PDB entry 3L4B | X-ray diffraction, 3.45 A resolution | chains A and F of the 8 polymer chains in the assembly

Chain A (and F):
Molecule: TrkA K+ Channel protein TM1088A
Organism: Thermotoga maritima
Notes: chain F of this document is another copy of the same molecule, construct and numbering; everything in this record applies to it too
Sequence (143 residues; row label = number of the first residue in the row):
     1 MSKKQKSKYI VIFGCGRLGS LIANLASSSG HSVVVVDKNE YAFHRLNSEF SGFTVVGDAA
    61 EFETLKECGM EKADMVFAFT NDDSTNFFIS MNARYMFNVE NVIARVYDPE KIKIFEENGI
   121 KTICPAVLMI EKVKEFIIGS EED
Not modelled in the structure: 1-6, 138-143 (chain F: 1-7, 136-143)
Small-molecule neighbours: adenosine monophosphate (AMP): Gly14, Cys15, Gly16, Arg17, Leu18, Gly19, Asp37, Lys38, Asn39, Ala42, Gly57, Asp58, Ala59, Phe79, Thr80, Asn81, Thr85, Arg105

Chain A / chain F interface:
Contacting residue pairs (17):
  Leu18(A) - Met129(F)  hydrophobic
  Leu18(A) - Val133(F)
  Ile22(A) - Val133(F)
  Arg105(A) - Met129(F)
  Tyr107(A) - Arg17(F)
  Tyr107(A) - Arg105(F)
  Asp108(A) - Arg17(F)
  Pro109(A) - Arg17(F)
  Ile123(A) - Met129(F)
  Ile123(A) - Lys132(F)
  Pro125(A) - Pro125(F)  hydrophobic
  Pro125(A) - Met129(F)  hydrophobic
  Met129(A) - Ile123(F)  hydrophobic
  Met129(A) - Leu128(F)  hydrophobic
  Val133(A) - Phe77(F)  hydrophobic
  Phe136(A) - Met75(F)
  Ile137(A) - Met75(F)  hydrophobic
Other interface residues (no listed pair), chain A (17 interface residues in all): Leu21, Leu25, Phe79, Cys124, Ala126
Other interface residues (no listed pair), chain F (12 interface residues in all): Leu18, Lys134

Summary:
The interface between chain A and chain F involves 17 residues on one side and 12 on the other. Chain A binds
adenosine monophosphate.
Chain A and chain F are both TrkA K+ Channel protein TM1088A (Thermotoga maritima); the structure, Crystal
Structure of an Octomeric Two-Subunit TrkA K+ Channel Ring Gating Assembly, TM1088A:TM1088B, from Thermotoga
maritima, was determined by X-ray diffraction.
